Entry 7N7A (X-ray diffraction, 1.80 A resolution); this record covers chains A and B.

Chain A (and B):
Molecule: Formyl_trans_N domain-containing protein
Organism: Helicobacter canadensis MIT 98-5491
Notes: chain B of this document is another copy of the same molecule, construct and numbering; everything in this record applies to it too
UniProtKB: C5ZW02 (C5ZW02_9HELI); residue numbers follow UniProt; this construct covers 1-272
Sequence (280 residues; row label = number of the first residue in the row):
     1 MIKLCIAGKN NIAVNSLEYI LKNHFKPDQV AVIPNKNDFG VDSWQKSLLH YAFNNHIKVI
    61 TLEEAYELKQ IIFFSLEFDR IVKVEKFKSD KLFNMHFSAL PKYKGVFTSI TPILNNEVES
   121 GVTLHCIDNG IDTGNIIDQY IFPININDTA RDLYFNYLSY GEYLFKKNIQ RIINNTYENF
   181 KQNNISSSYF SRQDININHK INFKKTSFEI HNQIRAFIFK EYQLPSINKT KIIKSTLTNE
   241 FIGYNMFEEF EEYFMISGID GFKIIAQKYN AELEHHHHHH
Disordered / not traced: 270-280 (chain B: 271-280)
Differences from the reference sequence: expression tag (273-280)

Interface between chain A and chain B:
Contacting residue pairs - 64 pairs, chain A then chain B:
  Lys104(A) - Ile259(B)
  Asn116(A) - Ser188(B)
  Val118(A) - Ile185(B)  hydrophobic
  Val118(A) - Ser186(B)
  Asp128(A) - Tyr244(B)
  Asn129(A) - Tyr244(B)
  Gly130(A) - Tyr244(B)  hydrogen bond (backbone-side chain)
  Ile131(A) - Ile259(B)
  Thr133(A) - Tyr244(B)
  Thr133(A) - Ile259(B)
  Thr133(A) - Asp260(B)
  Ile146(A) - Ile185(B)  hydrophobic
  Asn184(A) - Phe208(B)
  Asn184(A) - Leu237(B)
  Asn184(A) - Thr238(B)
  Asn184(A) - Asn239(B)
  Asn184(A) - Phe262(B)
  Ile185(A) - Val118(B)  hydrophobic
  Ile185(A) - Ile146(B)  hydrophobic
  Ser186(A) - Val118(B)
  Ser186(A) - Phe208(B)
  Ser187(A) - Thr206(B)  hydrogen bond (backbone-side chain)
  Ser187(A) - Phe208(B)
  Ser187(A) - Glu209(B)
  Ser187(A) - Asp260(B)  hydrogen bond
  Ser188(A) - Asn116(B)
  Ser188(A) - Thr206(B)
  Ser188(A) - Glu209(B)
  Tyr189(A) - Lys204(B)
  Tyr189(A) - Lys205(B)  hydrogen bond (backbone-side chain)
  Tyr189(A) - Thr206(B)
  Tyr189(A) - Glu209(B)  hydrogen bond (backbone-side chain)
  Tyr189(A) - Ile259(B)  hydrophobic
  Phe190(A) - Lys205(B)
  Asp194(A) - Asn202(B)  hydrogen bond
  Asp194(A) - Lys205(B)  salt bridge
  Asn202(A) - Asp194(B)  hydrogen bond
  Lys204(A) - Tyr189(B)
  Lys205(A) - Tyr189(B)  hydrogen bond (side chain-backbone)
  Lys205(A) - Phe190(B)
  Lys205(A) - Asp194(B)  salt bridge
  Thr206(A) - Ser187(B)  hydrogen bond (side chain-backbone)
  Thr206(A) - Ser188(B)
  Thr206(A) - Tyr189(B)
  Phe208(A) - Asn184(B)
  Phe208(A) - Ser186(B)
  Phe208(A) - Ser187(B)
  Glu209(A) - Ser187(B)
  Glu209(A) - Ser188(B)
  Glu209(A) - Tyr189(B)  hydrogen bond (side chain-backbone)
  Leu237(A) - Asn184(B)
  Thr238(A) - Asn184(B)
  Asn239(A) - Asn184(B)
  Tyr244(A) - Asp128(B)
  Tyr244(A) - Asn129(B)
  Tyr244(A) - Gly130(B)  hydrogen bond (side chain-backbone)
  Tyr244(A) - Thr133(B)
  Ile259(A) - Lys104(B)
  Ile259(A) - Ile131(B)
  Ile259(A) - Thr133(B)
  Ile259(A) - Tyr189(B)  hydrophobic
  Asp260(A) - Thr133(B)
  Asp260(A) - Ser187(B)  hydrogen bond
  Phe262(A) - Asn184(B)
Other interface residues (no listed pair), chain A (32 interface residues in all): Gln182, Asn183
Other interface residues (no listed pair), chain B (32 interface residues in all): Gln182, Asn183

Overview:
Chain A and chain B each contribute 32 residues to their interface, with 12 hydrogen bonds and 2 salt bridges.
Polar contacts include Asp194(A)-Lys205(B), Gly130(A)-Tyr244(B) and Ser187(A)-Thr206(B).
Both chains are Formyl_trans_N domain-containing protein (Helicobacter canadensis MIT 98-5491). Entry 7N7A
(crystal structure of the dTDP-Qui3N N-formyltransferase from Helicobacter canadensis, apo form) was
determined by X-ray diffraction, deposited together with 7N63, 7N67, 7N7B and 7N7C.
